Entry 8JVD (X-ray diffraction, 1.70 A resolution); this record covers chain A.

# Chain A
Name: Ubiquitin-conjugating enzyme E2 T
Organism: Homo sapiens
Notes: EC 2.3.2.23
Reference sequence: Q9NPD8 (UBE2T_HUMAN); residue numbers follow UniProt; this construct covers 1-154
Chain sequence (156 residues; row label = number of the first residue in the row; numbers below 1 keep their minus sign (Gly-1 is residue -1)):
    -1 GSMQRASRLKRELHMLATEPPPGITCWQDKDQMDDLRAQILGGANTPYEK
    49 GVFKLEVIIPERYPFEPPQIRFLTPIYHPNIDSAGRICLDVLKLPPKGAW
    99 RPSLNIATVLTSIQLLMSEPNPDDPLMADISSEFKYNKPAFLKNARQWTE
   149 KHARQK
Unresolved in the structure: -1, 153-154
Construct notes: expression tag (-1 to 0)
Ligand contacts: 5-fluoranyl-1,3-benzoxazol-2-amine (V2R): Arg84, Ile85, Cys86, Leu87, Asp88, Lys91, Asp122, Leu124
Curated features (UniProtKB/Swiss-Prot):
  - active site: Cys86 (Glycyl thioester intermediate)
  - cross-link: Lys91 (Glycyl lysine isopeptide (Lys-Gly) (interchain with G-Cter in ubiquitin))
  - natural variant: Gln2 (Q2E: In FANCT)
  - mutagenesis: Ser5 (S5R: No effect on FANCL-binding, nor on FANCL-dependent monoubiquitination of FANCD2), Arg60 (R60E: Loss of FANCL-binding and of FANCL-dependent monoubiquitination of FANCD2), Phe63 (F63A: Decreased binding to FANCL), Pro73 (P73K: Decreased FANCD2 ubiquitination), Cys86 (C86A: Loss of E2 enzyme activity), Lys91 (K91R: Decreased monoubiquitination), Arg99 to Ser101 (No effect on FANCL-binding, nor on FANCL-dependent monoubiquitination of FANCD2)

# In short
Chain A binds 5-fluoranyl-1,3-benzoxazol-2-amine. Curated annotation (UniProt) lists active-site residue Cys86
and 9 mutagenesis sites.
Chain A is Ubiquitin-conjugating enzyme E2 T (Homo sapiens); the structure, Identification of small-molecule
binding sites of a ubiquitin-conjugating enzyme-UBE2T through fragment-based screening, was determined by
X-ray diffraction, deposited together with 8JUC.
